Entry 2R6G (X-ray diffraction, 2.80 A resolution); this record covers chains F and G of the 5 polymer chains in the assembly.

Chain F:
Molecule: Maltose transport system permease protein malF
Organism: Escherichia coli
UniProt: P02916 (MALF_ECOLI); residue numbers follow UniProt; this construct covers 1-514
Sequence (514 residues; row label = number of the first residue in the row):
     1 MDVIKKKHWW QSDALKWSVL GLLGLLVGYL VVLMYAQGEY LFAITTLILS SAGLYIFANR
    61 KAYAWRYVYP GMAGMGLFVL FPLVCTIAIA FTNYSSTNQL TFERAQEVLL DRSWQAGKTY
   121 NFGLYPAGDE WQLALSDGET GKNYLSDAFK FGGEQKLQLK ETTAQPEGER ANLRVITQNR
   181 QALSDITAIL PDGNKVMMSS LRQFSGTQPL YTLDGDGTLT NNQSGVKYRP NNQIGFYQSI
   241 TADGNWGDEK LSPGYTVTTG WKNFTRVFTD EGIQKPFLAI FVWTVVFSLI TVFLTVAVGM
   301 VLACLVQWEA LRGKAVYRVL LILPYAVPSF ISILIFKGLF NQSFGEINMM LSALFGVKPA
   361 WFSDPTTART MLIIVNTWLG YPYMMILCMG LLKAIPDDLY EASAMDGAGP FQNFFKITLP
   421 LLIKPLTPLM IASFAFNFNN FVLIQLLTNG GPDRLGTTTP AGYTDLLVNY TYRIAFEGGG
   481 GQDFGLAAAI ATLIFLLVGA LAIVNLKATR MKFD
Unresolved in the structure: 1-12, 243-244, 505-514
Curated features (UniProtKB/Swiss-Prot):
  - mutagenesis: L334 (L334W: Ability to transport lactose in a saturable manner), L372 (L372W: Growth on maltose but not on media containing either maltoheptaose or maltoheptaose plus maltose), N376 (N376K/H: No growth on maltose), G380 (G380C/S: No growth on maltose), E401 (E401A/C/K/L: Reduction of transport rate), S403 (S403C/D/K/L: Reduction of transport rate), G407 (G407A/P: No effect), P420 (P420A: No effect)

Chain G:
Molecule: Maltose transport system permease protein malG
Organism: Escherichia coli
UniProt: P68183 (MALG_ECOLI); residues 1-296 here = UniProt positions 1-296
Sequence (296 residues; row label = number of the first residue in the row):
     1 MAMVQPKSQK ARLFITHLLL LLFIAAIMFP LLMVVAISLR QGNFATGSLI PEQISWDHWK
    61 LALGFSVEQA DGRITPPPFP VLLWLWNSVK VAGISAIGIV ALSTTCAYAF ARMRFPGKAT
   121 LLKGMLIFQM FPAVLSLVAL YALFDRLGEY IPFIGLNTHG GVIFAYLGGI ALHVWTIKGY
   181 FETIDSSLEE AAALDGATPW QAFRLVLLPL SVPILAVVFI LSFIAAITEV PVASLLLRDV
   241 NSYTLAVGMQ QYLNPQNYLW GDFAAAAVMS ALPITIVFLL AQRWLVNGLT AGGVKG
Unresolved in the structure: 1-6, 68-73
Curated features (UniProtKB/Swiss-Prot):
  - mutagenesis: E190 (E190A/C/K/L: Reduction of transport rate), A192 (A192D/S/L: Loss of transport and MalK dissociation from the membrane), G196 (G196A: No effect; G196P: Loss of transport and MalK dissociation from the membrane), P209 (P209A: No effect)

Interface between chain F and chain G:
Pairs across the interface - 141 pairs, chain F then chain G:
  L33(F) - Y150(G)  hydrophobic
  M34(F) - Y150(G)
  E39(F) - R146(G)
  E39(F) - E149(G)
  E39(F) - Y150(G)  hydrogen bond
  F42(F) - L143(G)  hydrophobic
  F42(F) - R146(G)
  F42(F) - Y150(G)  hydrophobic
  Y63(F) - T198(G)  hydrogen bond
  Y63(F) - P199(G)  hydrophobic
  Y63(F) - W200(G)
  A64(F) - A109(G)
  A64(F) - M113(G)  hydrophobic
  A64(F) - F115(G)  hydrophobic
  W65(F) - F115(G)  hydrophobic
  W65(F) - P116(G)
  W65(F) - L121(G)  hydrophobic
  Y67(F) - T105(G)
  Y67(F) - C106(G)
  Y67(F) - Y108(G)  hydrophobic
  Y67(F) - A109(G)  hydrophobic
  Y67(F) - M113(G)  hydrophobic
  Y67(F) - P199(G)
  Y67(F) - W200(G)
  V68(F) - C106(G)  hydrophobic
  V68(F) - A109(G)  hydrophobic
  V68(F) - F110(G)  hydrophobic
  V68(F) - F115(G)  hydrophobic
  P70(F) - L102(G)
  G71(F) - I170(G)
  M72(F) - L121(G)  hydrophobic
  G74(F) - G168(G)
  M75(F) - M125(G)  hydrophobic
  M75(F) - G168(G)
  M75(F) - A171(G)  hydrophobic
  L77(F) - L143(G)
  F78(F) - L143(G)  hydrophobic
  F78(F) - F144(G)  hydrophobic
  F78(F) - F164(G)
  F78(F) - A165(G)
  V79(F) - F128(G)
  V79(F) - G168(G)
  L80(F) - F128(G)  hydrophobic
  F81(F) - A139(G)
  F81(F) - L143(G)  hydrophobic
  P82(F) - A139(G)  hydrophobic
  L83(F) - F128(G)
  L83(F) - F131(G)  hydrophobic
  C85(F) - A139(G)  hydrophobic
  T86(F) - F131(G)
  T86(F) - V134(G)
  T86(F) - L135(G)
  I89(F) - L135(G)  hydrophobic
  V298(F) - F23(G)  hydrophobic
  L302(F) - L20(G)  hydrophobic
  L302(F) - F23(G)  hydrophobic
  Q307(F) - N287(G)
  L311(F) - H17(G)
  R312(F) - H17(G)
  Y317(F) - H17(G)  hydrogen bond
  Y317(F) - L20(G)  hydrophobic
  Y317(F) - L21(G)
  R318(F) - F278(G)
  R318(F) - Q282(G)  hydrogen bond
  V319(F) - F278(G)  hydrophobic
  V319(F) - L279(G)  hydrophobic
  L320(F) - I24(G)  hydrophobic
  L320(F) - I27(G)
  L320(F) - M28(G)  hydrophobic
  L321(F) - F23(G)  hydrophobic
  L321(F) - I24(G)  hydrophobic
  I322(F) - F278(G)  hydrophobic
  L323(F) - M28(G)  hydrophobic
  L323(F) - L31(G)  hydrophobic
  L323(F) - T275(G)
  P324(F) - L31(G)
  Y325(F) - L221(G)  hydrophobic
  Y325(F) - I224(G)
  A326(F) - S270(G)
  A326(F) - A271(G)
  A326(F) - I274(G)  hydrophobic
  V327(F) - L31(G)  hydrophobic
  V327(F) - A267(G)
  V327(F) - A271(G)  hydrophobic
  P328(F) - T228(G)
  P328(F) - A267(G)
  P328(F) - S270(G)
  F330(F) - L253(G)  hydrophobic
  F330(F) - Y258(G)
  F330(F) - F263(G)  hydrophobic
  I331(F) - V34(G)  hydrophobic
  I331(F) - F263(G)  hydrophobic
  L334(F) - Y258(G)  hydrophobic
  L334(F) - W260(G)  hydrophobic
  I335(F) - P30(G)
  F336(F) - P30(G)  hydrophobic
  L339(F) - F29(G)  hydrophobic
  E346(F) - F29(G)
  E346(F) - M33(G)
  W378(F) - I27(G)  hydrogen bond (side chain-backbone)
  W378(F) - P30(G)
  W378(F) - L31(G)  hydrophobic
  Y381(F) - I27(G)
  Y383(F) - L221(G)  hydrophobic
  I386(F) - V217(G)
  I386(F) - I220(G)  hydrophobic
  I386(F) - L221(G)  hydrophobic
  I386(F) - F278(G)  hydrophobic
  L387(F) - V217(G)  hydrophobic
  L387(F) - L221(G)  hydrophobic
  M389(F) - F278(G)  hydrophobic
  M389(F) - Q282(G)
  M389(F) - L285(G)  hydrophobic
  G390(F) - Y180(G)
  G390(F) - V217(G)
  G390(F) - L285(G)
  L391(F) - I214(G)  hydrophobic
  K393(F) - Y180(G)
  K393(F) - P213(G)
  K393(F) - L285(G)
  K393(F) - V286(G)
  K393(F) - N287(G)  hydrogen bond
  A394(F) - Y180(G)  hydrophobic
  A394(F) - T183(G)
  D397(F) - N287(G)
  D397(F) - G288(G)  hydrogen bond (side chain-backbone)
  P410(F) - R12(G)
  F411(F) - R12(G)
  L429(F) - T176(G)
  A435(F) - M130(G)  hydrophobic
  N439(F) - P132(G)
  F484(F) - L135(G)  hydrophobic
  A491(F) - P132(G)
  A491(F) - V134(G)  hydrophobic
  I494(F) - P132(G)  hydrophobic
  F495(F) - I127(G)
  F495(F) - M130(G)
  F495(F) - F131(G)  hydrophobic
  F495(F) - P132(G)
  V498(F) - M130(G)
  A502(F) - M130(G)  hydrophobic
Other interface residues (no listed pair), chain F (89 interface residues in all): Q37, I87, Y94, L305, W308, A310, S329, S332, I395, P396, K424, P428, I431, A432, A487, A488, T492, G499, I503
Other interface residues (no listed pair), chain G (88 interface residues in all): L13, T16, I37, T46, G47, L126, Q129, S136, V138, L140, L147, L167, G169, L172, W175, E182, T290

In short:
Chain F and chain G form an interface of 89 and 88 residues respectively; the contacts include 7 hydrogen
bonds. Polar contacts include E39(F)-Y150(G), Y63(F)-T198(G) and Y317(F)-H17(G). From UniProt: 8 mutagenesis
sites on chain F; 4 mutagenesis sites on chain G.
Here chain F is Maltose transport system permease protein malF and chain G is Maltose transport system
permease protein malG, both from Escherichia coli. Entry 2R6G (The Crystal Structure of the E. coli Maltose
Transporter) was determined by X-ray diffraction.
